PDB entry 7U1A | electron microscopy, 3.30 A resolution | chains A and G of the 11 polymer chains in the assembly

[Chain A]
Molecule: Replication factor C subunit 1
Organism: Saccharomyces cerevisiae
UniProtKB: P38630 (RFC1_YEAST); residues 1-861 here = UniProt positions 1-861
Amino-acid sequence (861 residues; row label = number of the first residue in the row):
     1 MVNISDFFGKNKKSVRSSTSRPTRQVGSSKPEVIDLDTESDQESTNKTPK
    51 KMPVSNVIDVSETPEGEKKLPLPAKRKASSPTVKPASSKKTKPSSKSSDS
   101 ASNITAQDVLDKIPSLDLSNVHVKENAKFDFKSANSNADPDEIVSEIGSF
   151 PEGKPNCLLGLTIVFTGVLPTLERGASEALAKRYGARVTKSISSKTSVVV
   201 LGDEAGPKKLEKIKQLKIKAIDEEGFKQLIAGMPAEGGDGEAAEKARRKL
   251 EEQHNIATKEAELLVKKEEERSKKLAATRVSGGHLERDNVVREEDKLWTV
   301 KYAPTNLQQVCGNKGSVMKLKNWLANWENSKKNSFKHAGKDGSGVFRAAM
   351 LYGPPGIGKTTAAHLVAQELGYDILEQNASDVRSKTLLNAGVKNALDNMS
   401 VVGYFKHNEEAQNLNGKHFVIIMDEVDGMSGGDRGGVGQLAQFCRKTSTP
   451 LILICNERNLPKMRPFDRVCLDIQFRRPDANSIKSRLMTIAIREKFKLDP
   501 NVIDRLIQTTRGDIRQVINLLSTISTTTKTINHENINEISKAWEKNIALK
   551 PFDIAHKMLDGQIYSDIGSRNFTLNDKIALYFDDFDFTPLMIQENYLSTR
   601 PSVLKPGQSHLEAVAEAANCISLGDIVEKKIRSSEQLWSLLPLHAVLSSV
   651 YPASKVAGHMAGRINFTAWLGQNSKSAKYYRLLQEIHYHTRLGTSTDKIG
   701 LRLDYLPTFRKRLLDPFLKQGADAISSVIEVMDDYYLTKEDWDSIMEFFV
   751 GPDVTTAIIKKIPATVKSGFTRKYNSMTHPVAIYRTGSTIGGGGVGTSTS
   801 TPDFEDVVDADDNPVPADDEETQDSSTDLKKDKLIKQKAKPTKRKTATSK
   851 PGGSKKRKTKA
Not modelled in the structure: 1-148, 239-240, 279-289, 779-861
Metal / ion sites: Mg2+: Thr360, Asp424 (together with ATP-gamma-S)
Ligand contacts: ATP-gamma-S (AGS; phosphothiophosphoric acid-adenylate ester): Thr299, Tyr302, Ala303, Pro304, Gln309, Val310, Cys311, Pro354, Pro355, Gly356, Ile357, Gly358, Lys359, Thr360, Thr361, Asp424, Asn456, Arg486, Ile514, Arg515, Ile518
Curated features (UniProtKB/Swiss-Prot):
  - motif (Nuclear localization signal): Lys830 to Leu834, Lys855 to Lys860
  - binding site (ATP): Thr299, Cys311, Gly353 to Thr361, Asn456
  - modified residue: Thr38 (Phosphothreonine), Ser40 (Phosphoserine), Thr63 (Phosphothreonine)
  - mutagenesis: Asp427 (D427H: In cs mutant CDC44-2; causes cell cycle arrest), Gly436 (G436R: In cs mutant CDC44-3/4; causes cell cycle arrest), Gly512 (G512A: In cs mutant CDC44-9; no effect), Asp513 (D513N: In cs mutants CDC44-1/5/8 and CDC44-9; causes cell cycle arrest)
From the paper describing this entry:
  - binding site for DNA - Template: Pro461, Arg464, Pro551, Phe552, Phe587, Phe666, Leu670

[Chain G]
Molecule: Proliferating cell nuclear antigen
Organism: Saccharomyces cerevisiae
UniProtKB: P15873 (PCNA_YEAST); residue numbers follow UniProt; this construct covers 1-258
Amino-acid sequence (264 residues; numbered -5 to 258; the number before each row is that of its first residue; numbers below 1 keep their minus sign (Gly-5 is residue -5)):
    -5 GPHMASMLEAKFEEASLFKRIIDGFKDCVQLVNFQCKEDGIIAQAVDDSR
    45 VLLVSLEIGVEAFQEYRCDHPVTLGMDLTSLSKILRCGNNTDTLTLIADN
    95 TPDSIILLFEDTKKDRIAEYSLKLMDIDADFLKIEELQYDSTLSLPSSEF
   145 SKIVRDLSQLSDSINIMITKETIKFVADGDIGSGSVIIKPFVDMEHPETS
   195 IKLEMDQPVDLTFGAKYLLDIIKGSSLSDRVGIRLSSEAPALFQFDLKSG
   245 FLQFFLAPKFNDEE
Not modelled in the structure: -5 to 0, 258
Sequence notes: expression tag (-5 to 0)
Curated features (UniProtKB/Swiss-Prot):
  - DNA-binding region: Arg61 to Arg80
  - cross-link (Glycyl lysine isopeptide (Lys-Gly)): Lys127 (interchain with G-Cter in SUMO), Lys164 (interchain with G-Cter in SUMO)

[How chain A and chain G interact]
Residue-residue contacts (38; chain A residue first):
  Asp373(A) - Arg44(G)  salt bridge
  Ile374(A) - Arg44(G)  hydrogen bond (backbone-side chain)
  Leu375(A) - Asp42(G)
  Leu375(A) - Ser43(G)
  Leu375(A) - Arg44(G)
  Ala390(A) - Lys210(G)  hydrogen bond (backbone-side chain)
  Lys393(A) - Asp156(G)  salt bridge
  Asn394(A) - Lys210(G)
  Asn394(A) - Tyr211(G)
  Asp397(A) - Lys253(G)
  Asp397(A) - Phe254(G)  hydrogen bond (backbone-backbone)
  Asn398(A) - Pro252(G)
  Asn398(A) - Lys253(G)  hydrogen bond
  Met399(A) - Ala251(G)
  Met399(A) - Pro252(G)  hydrogen bond (backbone-backbone)
  Met399(A) - Phe254(G)  hydrophobic
  Ser400(A) - Arg44(G)
  Val401(A) - Arg44(G)  hydrogen bond (backbone-backbone)
  Val401(A) - Val45(G)
  Val401(A) - Leu47(G)  hydrophobic
  Val401(A) - Phe249(G)
  Val401(A) - Ala251(G)  hydrophobic
  Val402(A) - Val40(G)  hydrophobic
  Val402(A) - Arg44(G)
  Tyr404(A) - Leu131(G)
  Tyr404(A) - Glu232(G)
  Tyr404(A) - Ala233(G)
  Tyr404(A) - Pro234(G)
  Phe405(A) - Leu126(G)  hydrophobic
  Phe405(A) - Lys127(G)
  Phe405(A) - Ile128(G)  hydrophobic
  Phe405(A) - Pro234(G)  hydrophobic
  Phe405(A) - Phe249(G)  hydrophobic
  Lys417(A) - Phe254(G)
  His418(A) - Phe254(G)
  Phe419(A) - Ser43(G)
  Phe419(A) - Arg44(G)
  Phe419(A) - Val45(G)  hydrophobic
Other interface residues (no listed pair), chain A (22 interface residues in all): Gly391, Ala395, Lys406, Ser448, Thr449
Other interface residues (no listed pair), chain G (26 interface residues in all): Leu46, Asp124, Phe207, Gly208, Ala209

[Summary]
Chain A and chain G form an interface of 22 and 26 residues respectively; the contacts include 6 hydrogen
bonds and 2 salt bridges. Polar pairs include Asp373(A)-Arg44(G), Lys393(A)-Asp156(G) and Ile374(A)-Arg44(G).
Chain A binds ATP-gamma-S. From the paper: a binding site for DNA - Template at Pro461(A), Arg464(A) and
Pro551(A) among others.
Here chain A is Replication factor C subunit 1 and chain G is Proliferating cell nuclear antigen, both from
Saccharomyces cerevisiae. Entry 7U1A (RFC:PCNA bound to dsDNA with a ssDNA gap of six nucleotides) was
determined by electron microscopy (same publication as 7U19 and 7U1P).
